PDB entry 1HBM | X-ray diffraction, 1.80 A resolution | chains A and B of the 6 polymer chains in the assembly

# Chain A
Name: Methyl-coenzyme M reductase I alpha subunit
From: Methanothermobacter thermautotrophicus
Reference sequence: P11558 (MCRA_METTM); residues 2-550 here correspond to UniProt positions 1-549 (UniProt number = residue number - 1)
Chain sequence (549 residues; numbered 2 to 550; the number before each row is that of its first residue):
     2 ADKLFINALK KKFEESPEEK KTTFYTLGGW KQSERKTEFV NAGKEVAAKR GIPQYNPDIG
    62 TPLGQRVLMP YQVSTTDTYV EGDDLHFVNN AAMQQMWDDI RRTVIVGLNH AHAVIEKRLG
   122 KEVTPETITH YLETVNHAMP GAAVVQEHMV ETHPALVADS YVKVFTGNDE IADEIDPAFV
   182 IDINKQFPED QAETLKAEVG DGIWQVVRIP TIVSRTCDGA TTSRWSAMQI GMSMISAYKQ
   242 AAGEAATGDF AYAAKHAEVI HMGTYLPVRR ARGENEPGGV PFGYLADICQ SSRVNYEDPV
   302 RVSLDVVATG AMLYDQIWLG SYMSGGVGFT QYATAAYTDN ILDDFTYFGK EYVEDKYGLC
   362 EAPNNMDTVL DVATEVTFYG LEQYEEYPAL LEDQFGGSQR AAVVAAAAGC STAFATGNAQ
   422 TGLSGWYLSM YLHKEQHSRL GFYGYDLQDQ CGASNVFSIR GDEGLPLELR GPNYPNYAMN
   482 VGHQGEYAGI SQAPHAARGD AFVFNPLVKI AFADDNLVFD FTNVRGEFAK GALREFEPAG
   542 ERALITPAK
Unresolved in the structure: 550
Sequence notes: modified residue (257, 271, 400, 445, 452)
Modified residues: His257 (n1-methylated histidine; MHS); Arg271 (5-methyl-arginine; AGM); Gln400 (2-methyl-glutamine; MGN); Gly445 (thioglycin; GL3); Cys452 (s-methylcysteine; SMC)
UniProt features mapped onto this chain:
  - binding site (coenzyme B): Arg271
Bound ions: Na+ site 1: Lys11, Phe14; Na+ site 2: Ile60, Thr62; factor 430 Ni: Gln147 (together with SHT); Zn2+: Cys218 (shared with 1 residue of chain D); Na+ site 3: Arg270 (together with glycerol); Na+ site 4: Ala544, Thr547, Pro548
Ligand contacts:
  - factor 430 (F43), molecule 1: Ala143, Ala144, Val145, Val146, Gln147, Met150, Val151, Met229, Gln230, Met233, Ile236, Ala243, Gly244
  - factor 430 (F43), molecule 2: Gly326, Gly327, Val328, Gly329, Phe330, Thr331, Gln332, Tyr333, Phe396, Gly397, Gly398, Gln400, Gly442, Phe443
  - SHT (O-phosphono-N-{(2E)-7-[(2-sulfoethyl)dithio]hept-2-enoyl}-L-threonine), molecule 1: Arg225, Lys256, His257
  - SHT, molecule 2: Arg270, Arg271, Leu320, Met324, Ser325, Phe330, Tyr333, Phe443, Ala479, Met480, Asn481, Val482

# Chain B
Name: Methyl-coenzyme M reductase I beta subunit
From: Methanothermobacter thermautotrophicus
Reference sequence: P11560 (MCRB_METTM); residues 2-443 here correspond to UniProt positions 1-442 (UniProt number = residue number - 1)
Chain sequence (442 residues; numbered 2 to 443; the number before each row is that of its first residue):
     2 AKFEDKVDLY DDRGNLVEEQ VPLEALSPLR NPAIKSIVQG IKRTVAVNLE GIENALKTAK
    62 VGGPACKIMG RELDLDIVGN AESIAAAAKE MIQVTEDDDT NVELLGGGKR ALVQVPSARF
   122 DVAAEYSAAP LVTATAFVQA IINEFDVSMY DANMVKAAVL GRYPQSVEYM GANIATMLDI
   182 PQKLEGPGYA LRNIMVNHVV AATLKNTLQA AALSTILEQT AMFEMGDAVG AFERMHLLGL
   242 AYQGMNADNL VFDLVKANGK EGTVGSVIAD LVERALEDGV IKVEKELTDY KVYGTDDLAM
   302 WNAYAAAGLM AATMVNQGAA RAAQGVSSTL LYYNDLIEFE TGLPSVDFGK VEGTAVGFSF
   362 FSHSIYGGGG PGIFNGNHIV TRHSKGFAIP CVAAAMALDA GTQMFSPEAT SGLIKEVFSQ
   422 VDEFREPLKY VVEAAAEIKN EI
UniProt features mapped onto this chain:
  - binding site (coenzyme B): Gly370
Bound ions: Na+ site 1: Asp99, Thr101; Na+ site 2 near Asn441 (its only coordinating residue here)
Ligand contacts:
  - factor 430 (F43): Ser365, Ile366, Tyr367
  - SHT (O-phosphono-N-{(2E)-7-[(2-sulfoethyl)dithio]hept-2-enoyl}-L-threonine): Phe361, Phe362, Tyr367, Gly368, Gly369, His379, Ile380, Val381

# Chain A / chain B interface
Pairs across the interface (52):
  Val269(A) with Gln183(B)
  Arg270(A) with Glu186(B); His379(B), hydrogen bond; Ile380(B)
  Arg271(A) with Glu186(B); Ile380(B)
  Phe330(A) with Tyr367(B), hydrophobic
  Lys435(A) with Asp336(B), salt bridge; Glu353(B), salt bridge
  Glu436(A) with Phe340(B)
  Phe443(A) with Phe361(B), hydrophobic
  Tyr444(A) with Val357(B); Ser360(B); Phe361(B); His364(B)
  Gly445(A) with Val357(B); Phe361(B)
  Tyr446(A) with Val357(B)
  Asp447(A) with Val357(B)
  Leu448(A) with Gly354(B); Val357(B); Gly358(B); Val381(B); His384(B)
  Gln451(A) with Gly350(B); Glu353(B); Gly354(B)
  Cys452(A) with Gly350(B); Lys351(B); His384(B)
  Ser455(A) with Phe349(B); Lys351(B), hydrogen bond
  Asn456(A) with Lys351(B), hydrogen bond
  Arg461(A) with Asp228(B), salt bridge; Phe233(B); His237(B), hydrogen bond; Lys386(B)
  Asp463(A) with Tyr190(B), hydrogen bond; Arg383(B), salt bridge; Lys386(B), salt bridge
  Glu464(A) with Lys351(B); Lys386(B), salt bridge
  Pro476(A) with Ile380(B); Arg383(B); His384(B)
  Asn477(A) with His384(B), hydrogen bond
  Ala479(A) with Ile380(B), hydrophobic
  Met480(A) with Phe362(B), hydrophobic; Ile380(B); Val381(B), hydrophobic; His384(B)
  Asn481(A) with Phe361(B)
Also at the interface, not in a pair above, chain A (27 interface residues in all): Ser325, Ile460, Gly462
Also at the interface, not in a pair above, chain B (30 interface residues in all): Lys184, Met226, Met236, Thr355

# In short
27 residues of chain A and 30 residues of chain B are in contact; the contacts include 6 hydrogen bonds and 6
salt bridges. Among the polar pairs are Lys435(A)-Asp336(B), Lys435(A)-Glu353(B) and Arg461(A)-Asp228(B).
Here chain A is Methyl-coenzyme M reductase I alpha subunit and chain B is Methyl-coenzyme M reductase I beta
subunit, both from Methanothermobacter thermautotrophicus. Entry 1HBM (Methyl-coenzyme M reductase enzyme
product complex) was determined by X-ray diffraction (same publication as 1HBN, 1HBO and 1HBU).
